1OMH - chains B and A; structure by X-ray diffraction, 1.95 A resolution.

Chain B:
Molecule: 25-nt DNA strand
Sequence (25 nucleotides; row label = number of the first residue in the row):
     1 GCGCACCGAA AGGTGCGTAT TGTCT

Chain A:
Protein: trwC protein
Source organism: Escherichia coli
Notes: fragment: N-terminal relaxase domain
UniProtKB: Q47673 (Q47673_ECOLI); numbering as in UniProt (aligned over 1-293)
Amino-acid sequence (293 residues; row label = number of the first residue in the row):
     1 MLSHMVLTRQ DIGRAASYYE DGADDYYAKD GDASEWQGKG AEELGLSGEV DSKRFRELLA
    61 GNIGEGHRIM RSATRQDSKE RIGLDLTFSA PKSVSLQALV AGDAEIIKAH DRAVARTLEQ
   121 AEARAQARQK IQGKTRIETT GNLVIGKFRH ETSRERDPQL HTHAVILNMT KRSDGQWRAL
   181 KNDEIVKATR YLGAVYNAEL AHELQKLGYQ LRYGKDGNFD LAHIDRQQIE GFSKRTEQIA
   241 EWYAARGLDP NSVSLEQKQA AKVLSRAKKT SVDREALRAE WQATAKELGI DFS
Disordered / not traced: 20-30
Differences from the reference sequence: modified residue (1, 5, 70, 169)
Modified positions: Mse1, Mse5, Mse70, Mse169 (selenomethionine; parent Met)

How chain B and chain A interact:
Contacting residue pairs (90):
  DG1(B) with Ile137(A), base contact; Lys181(A), base contact; Asp183(A), base contact
  DG3(B) with Arg128(A), hydrogen bond to the base
  DC4(B) with Arg128(A), base contact
  DA5(B) with Arg75(A), hydrogen bond to the base
  DC6(B) with Arg75(A), hydrogen bond to the sugar; Asp77(A), phosphate contact
  DC7(B) with Ser72(A), sugar contact; Ala73(A), sugar contact; Thr74(A), sugar contact; Arg75(A), phosphate contact; Gln76(A), hydrogen bond to the phosphate; Asp77(A), phosphate contact
  DG8(B) with Ser72(A), sugar contact
  DA10(B) with Arg178(A), base contact
  DG12(B) with Ala73(A), base contact; Lys130(A), phosphate contact; Ile131(A), phosphate contact; Gln132(A), hydrogen bond to the phosphate; Gly133(A), hydrogen bond to the phosphate
  DG13(B) with Ala73(A), hydrogen bond to the base; Gln129(A), phosphate contact; Lys130(A), hydrogen bond to the phosphate; Arg172(A), salt bridge to the phosphate; Arg178(A), salt bridge to the phosphate
  DT14(B) with Ala73(A), sugar contact; Thr74(A), phosphate contact; Arg128(A), base contact; Arg178(A), phosphate contact; Ala179(A), hydrogen bond to the phosphate
  DG15(B) with Arg71(A), phosphate contact; Arg75(A), base contact; Ser78(A), phosphate contact; Lys79(A), phosphate contact; Arg81(A), phosphate contact; Arg128(A), hydrogen bond to the base; Asn168(A), phosphate contact; Ala179(A), phosphate contact
  DC16(B) with Lys79(A), hydrogen bond to the phosphate; Arg81(A), salt bridge to the phosphate; Arg128(A), base contact
  DG17(B) with Arg81(A), hydrogen bond to the base; Asn182(A), base contact; Asp183(A), hydrogen bond to the base
  DT18(B) with Val6(A), base contact; Arg81(A), hydrogen bond to the base; Asn182(A), hydrogen bond to the base; Asp183(A), base contact; Val186(A), base contact; Lys187(A), phosphate contact
  DA19(B) with His4(A), hydrogen bond to the base; Val186(A), sugar contact; Lys187(A), sugar contact; Thr189(A), phosphate contact
  DT20(B) with Thr189(A), phosphate contact; Arg190(A), phosphate contact; Lys258(A), phosphate contact
  DT21(B) with Mse1(A), base contact; Leu2(A), hydrogen bond to the base; Arg190(A), sugar contact; Gly193(A), base contact; Asn218(A), hydrogen bond to the base; Lys258(A), salt bridge to the phosphate
  DG22(B) with Mse1(A), sugar contact; Ser89(A), hydrogen bond to the base; Asn218(A), sugar contact; Lys262(A), base contact
  DT23(B) with Mse1(A), hydrogen bond to the base; Ser89(A), hydrogen bond to the base; Ala90(A), hydrogen bond to the base; Pro91(A), base contact; Lys92(A), hydrogen bond to the phosphate; Gln159(A), hydrogen bond to the base; Arg226(A), salt bridge to the phosphate; Ser233(A), sugar contact; Thr236(A), sugar contact
  DC24(B) with Lys92(A), salt bridge to the phosphate; Ser153(A), phosphate contact; Gln159(A), phosphate contact; Ser233(A), phosphate contact; Arg235(A), phosphate contact; Thr236(A), hydrogen bond to the phosphate; Lys262(A), hydrogen bond to the base
  DT25(B) with Ser3(A), hydrogen bond to the base; Mse5(A), base contact; Arg154(A), hydrogen bond to the phosphate; Arg235(A), salt bridge to the phosphate; Lys262(A), base contact; Arg266(A), salt bridge to the phosphate
Also at the interface, not in a pair above, chain B (23 interface residues in all): DA11
Also at the interface, not in a pair above, chain A (56 interface residues in all): Glu80, Thr87, Asp220, Ile229, Phe232, Lys234

Summary:
23 residues of chain B face 56 of chain A across their interface; the contacts include 28 hydrogen bonds and 8
salt bridges. Polar contacts include DG3(B)-Arg128(A), DA5(B)-Arg75(A) and DG13(B)-Ala73(A).
Here chain B is a 25-nt DNA strand and chain A is trwC protein (Escherichia coli). Entry 1OMH (Conjugative
Relaxase TrwC in complex with OriT Dna. Metal-free structure) was determined by X-ray diffraction, deposited
together with 1OSB and 1QX0.
